6IK5 - chain A; structure by X-ray diffraction, 1.82 A resolution.

Chain A:
Molecule: Beta-galactosidase
From: Solanum lycopersicum
Notes: EC 3.2.1.23
UniProtKB: O81100 (O81100_SOLLC); residue numbers follow UniProt; this construct covers 24-724
Chain sequence (718 residues; each row starts with the number of its first residue):
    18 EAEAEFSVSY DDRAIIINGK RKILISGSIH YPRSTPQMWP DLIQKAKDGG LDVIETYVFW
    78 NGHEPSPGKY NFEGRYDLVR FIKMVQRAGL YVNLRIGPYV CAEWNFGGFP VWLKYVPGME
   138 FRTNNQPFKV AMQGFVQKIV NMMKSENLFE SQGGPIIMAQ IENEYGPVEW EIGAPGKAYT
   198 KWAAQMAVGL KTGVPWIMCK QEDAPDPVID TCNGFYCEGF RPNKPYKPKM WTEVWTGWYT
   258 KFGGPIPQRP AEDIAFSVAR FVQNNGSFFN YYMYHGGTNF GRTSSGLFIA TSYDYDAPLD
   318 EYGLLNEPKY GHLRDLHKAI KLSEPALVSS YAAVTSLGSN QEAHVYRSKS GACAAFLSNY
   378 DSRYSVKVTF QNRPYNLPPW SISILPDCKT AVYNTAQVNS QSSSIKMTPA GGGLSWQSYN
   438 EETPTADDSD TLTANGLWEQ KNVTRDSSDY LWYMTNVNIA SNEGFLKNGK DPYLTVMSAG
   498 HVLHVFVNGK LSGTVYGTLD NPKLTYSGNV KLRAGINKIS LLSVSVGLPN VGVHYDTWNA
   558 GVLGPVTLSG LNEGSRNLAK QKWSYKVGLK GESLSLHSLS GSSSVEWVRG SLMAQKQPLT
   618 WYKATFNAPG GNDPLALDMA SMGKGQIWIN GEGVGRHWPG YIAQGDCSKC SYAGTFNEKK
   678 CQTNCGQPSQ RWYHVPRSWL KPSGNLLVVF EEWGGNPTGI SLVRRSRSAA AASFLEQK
Not modelled in the structure: 18-21, 727-735
Differences from the reference sequence: expression tag (18-23, 725-735)
Cystine bridges: Cys229-Cys234, Cys370-Cys405, Cys664-Cys682, Cys667-Cys678
Glycans and other covalent adducts: N-acetylglucosamine (NAG) linked to Asn282, Asn459; covalent link Leu593-Ser599
Residues lining bound ligands: beta-D-galactopyranose (GAL): Tyr74, Val117, Cys118, Ala119, Glu120, Asn180, Glu181, Asn230, Glu250, Trp252, Trp255, Tyr256, Tyr289, Tyr310, Tyr312

Overview:
Ligands of chain A: beta-D-galactopyranose. N-acetylglucosamine is covalently linked to Asn282 and Asn459.
Chain A is Beta-galactosidase (Solanum lycopersicum); the structure, Crystal structure of tomato
beta-galactosidase (TBG) 4 in complex with galactose, was determined by X-ray diffraction together with 6IK6,
6IK7 and 6IK8 from the same study.
